Entry 9KPE (electron microscopy, 3.35 A resolution); this record covers chains A and R of the 5 polymer chains in the assembly.

[Chain A]
Name: Guanine nucleotide-binding protein G(i) subunit alpha-1
Organism: Homo sapiens
Notes: EC 3.6.5.-
UniProtKB: P63096 (GNAI1_HUMAN); residue numbers follow UniProt; this construct covers 2-354
Chain sequence (368 residues; numbered -13 to 354; the number before each row is that of its first residue; numbers below 1 keep their minus sign (Asp-13 is residue -13)):
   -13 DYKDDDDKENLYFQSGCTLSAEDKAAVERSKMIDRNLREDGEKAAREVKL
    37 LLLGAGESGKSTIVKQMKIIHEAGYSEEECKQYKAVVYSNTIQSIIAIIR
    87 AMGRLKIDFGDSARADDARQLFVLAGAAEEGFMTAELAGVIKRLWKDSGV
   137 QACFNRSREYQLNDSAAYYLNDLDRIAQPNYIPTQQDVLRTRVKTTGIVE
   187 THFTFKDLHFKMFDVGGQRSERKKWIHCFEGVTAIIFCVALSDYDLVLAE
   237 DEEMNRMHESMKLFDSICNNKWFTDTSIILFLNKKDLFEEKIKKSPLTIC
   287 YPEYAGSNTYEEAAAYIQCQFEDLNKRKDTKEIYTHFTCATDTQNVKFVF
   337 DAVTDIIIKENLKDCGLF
Not modelled in the structure: -13 to 2, 55-181
Construct notes: expression tag (-13 to 1); conflict Gln330 (Lys in P63096), Lys333 (Gln in P63096), Ile342 (Val in P63096), Glu346 (Asn in P63096)

[Chain R]
Name: Fusion protein 1, exo-alpha-sialidase, Taste receptor type 2 member 16, Fusion protein 2
Organism: Homo sapiens
Notes: EC 3.2.1.18
UniProtKB: chimeric construct of A0A4J1WX37, Q9NYV7: residues -478 to -4 from A0A4J1WX37 (A0A4J1WX37_STREE) positions 303-777 (UniProt number = residue number + 781); residues 2-291 from Q9NYV7 positions 2-291 (same numbers)
Chain sequence (1011 residues; each row starts with the number of its first residue; numbers below 1 keep their minus sign (Met-537 is residue -537)):
  -537 MKTIIALSYIFCLVFADYKDDDDAHHHHHHHHHHENLYFQSAHHHHHHSS
  -487 GLEVLFQGPPEGAALTEKTDIFESGRNGNPNKDGIKSYRIPALLKTDKGT
  -437 LIAGADERRLHSSDWGDIGMVIRRSEDNGKTWGDRVTITNLRDNPKASDP
  -387 SIGSPVNIDMVLVQDPETKRIFSIYDMFPEGKGIFGMSSQKEEAYKKIDG
  -337 KTYQILYREGEKGAYTIRENGTVYTPDGKATDYRVVVDPVKPAYSDKGDL
  -287 YKGDQLLGNIYFTTNKTSPFRIAKDSYLWMSYSDDDGKTWSAPQDITPMV
  -237 KADWMKFLGVGPGTGIVLRNGPHKGRILIPVYTTNNVSHLDGSQSSRVIY
  -187 SDDHGKTWHAGEAVNDNRQVDGQKIHSSTMNNRRAQNTESTVVQLNNGDV
  -137 KLFMRGLTGDLQVATSKDGGVTWEKDIKRYPQVKDVYVQMSAIHTMHEGK
   -87 EYIILSNAGGPKRENGMVHLARVEENGELTWLKHNPIQKGEFAYNSLQEL
   -37 GNGEYGILYEHTEKGQNAYTLSFRKFNWEFLSKNGSGSGIPIQLTVFFMI
    13 IYVLESLTIIVQSSLIVAVLGREWLQVRRLMPVDMILISLGISRFCLQWA
    63 SMLNNFCSYFNLNYVLCNLTITWEFFNILTFWLNSLLTVFYCIKVSSFTH
   113 HIFLWLRWRILRLFPWILLGCLMITCVTIIPSAIGNYIQIQLLTMEHLPR
   163 NSTVTDKLENFHQYQFQAHTVALVIPFILFLASTIFLMASLTKQIQHHST
   213 GHCNPSMKARFTALRSLAVLFIVFTSYFLTILITIIGTLFDKRCWLWVWE
   263 AFVYAFILMHSTSLMLSSPTLKRILKGKCGSGSGGSGSGGSGSGGSGSGS
   313 SGGVFTLEDFVGDWEQTAAYNLDQVLEQGGVSSLLQNLAVSVTPIQRIVR
   363 SGENALKIDIHVIIPYEGLSADQMAQIEEVFKVVYPVDDHHFKVILPYGT
   413 LVIDGVTPNMLNYFGRPYEGIAVFDGKKITVTGTLWNGNKIIDERLITPD
   463 GSMLFRVTINS
Not modelled in the structure: -537 to 1, 157-170, 288-473
Construct notes: linker (-3 to 1); conflict Cys133 (Ser in Q9NYV7)
Disulfide bonds: Cys69-Cys79
Residues lining bound ligands: Salicin (SA0; 2-(hydroxymethyl)phenyl beta-D-glucopyranoside): Ala62, Ser63, Asn66, Thr82, Trp85, Glu86, Ile243, Thr246, Ile247, Lys254, Trp261, Glu262, Val265, Tyr266

[Interface between chain A and chain R]
Residue-residue contacts - 45 pairs, chain A then chain R:
  Arg24(A) - Trp120(R)
  Arg24(A) - Arg124(R)
  Gly27(A) - Trp120(R)
  Glu28(A) - Trp120(R)
  Arg32(A) - Leu116(R)
  Asp193(A) - Thr111(R)
  Lys314(A) - Asn216(R)
  Lys314(A) - Pro217(R)
  Asp315(A) - Pro217(R)
  Lys317(A) - Pro217(R)
  Glu318(A) - Asn216(R)
  Glu318(A) - Pro217(R)
  Ile319(A) - His214(R)
  Tyr320(A) - Gly213(R)
  Tyr320(A) - His214(R)
  Tyr320(A) - Ser218(R)
  Thr321(A) - His214(R)  hydrogen bond (backbone-side chain)
  Phe334(A) - His214(R)
  Asp341(A) - His210(R)
  Asp341(A) - Gly213(R)
  Asp341(A) - Ser218(R)  hydrogen bond
  Asp341(A) - Arg222(R)  salt bridge
  Ile344(A) - Gln206(R)
  Ile344(A) - Arg222(R)
  Lys345(A) - Ala221(R)
  Asn347(A) - Lys106(R)  hydrogen bond (side chain-backbone)
  Asn347(A) - Val107(R)
  Asn347(A) - Arg119(R)
  Leu348(A) - Val107(R)  hydrophobic
  Leu348(A) - Ala221(R)
  Leu348(A) - Ala225(R)  hydrophobic
  Asp350(A) - Met43(R)
  Asp350(A) - Val45(R)
  Asp350(A) - Pro281(R)
  Cys351(A) - Tyr103(R)  hydrogen bond (backbone-side chain)
  Cys351(A) - Val107(R)  hydrophobic
  Cys351(A) - Ser279(R)
  Gly352(A) - Ser279(R)  hydrogen bond (backbone-side chain)
  Gly352(A) - Lys284(R)
  Leu353(A) - Tyr103(R)  hydrophobic
  Leu353(A) - Thr224(R)  hydrogen bond (backbone-side chain)
  Leu353(A) - Ala225(R)  hydrogen bond (backbone-backbone)
  Leu353(A) - Leu229(R)  hydrophobic
  Phe354(A) - Ala221(R)  hydrophobic
  Phe354(A) - Thr224(R)  hydrogen bond (backbone-side chain)
Other interface residues (no listed pair), chain R (28 interface residues in all): Trp117, Leu203, Ser228

[In short]
23 residues of chain A face 28 of chain R across their interface, with 8 hydrogen bonds and 1 salt bridge.
Among the polar pairs are Asp341(A)-Arg222(R), Thr321(A)-His214(R) and Asp341(A)-Ser218(R). Ligands of chain
R: Salicin.
Here chain A is Guanine nucleotide-binding protein G(i) subunit alpha-1 and chain R is Fusion protein 1,
exo-alpha-sialidase, Taste receptor type 2 member 16, Fusion protein 2, both from Homo sapiens. Entry 9KPE
(Cryo-EM structure of GPCR16-GiH5 complex) was determined by electron microscopy together with 9K6L, 9KPD and
9KPF from the same study.
